PDB entry 4BRW | X-ray diffraction, 2.79 A resolution | chains A and B

== Chain A ==
Protein: ATP-dependent RNA helicase DHH1
From: Saccharomyces cerevisiae
Notes: EC 3.6.4.13
UniProt: P39517 (DHH1_YEAST); residue numbers follow UniProt; this construct covers 46-422
Amino-acid sequence (377 residues; numbered 46 to 422; the number before each row is that of its first residue):
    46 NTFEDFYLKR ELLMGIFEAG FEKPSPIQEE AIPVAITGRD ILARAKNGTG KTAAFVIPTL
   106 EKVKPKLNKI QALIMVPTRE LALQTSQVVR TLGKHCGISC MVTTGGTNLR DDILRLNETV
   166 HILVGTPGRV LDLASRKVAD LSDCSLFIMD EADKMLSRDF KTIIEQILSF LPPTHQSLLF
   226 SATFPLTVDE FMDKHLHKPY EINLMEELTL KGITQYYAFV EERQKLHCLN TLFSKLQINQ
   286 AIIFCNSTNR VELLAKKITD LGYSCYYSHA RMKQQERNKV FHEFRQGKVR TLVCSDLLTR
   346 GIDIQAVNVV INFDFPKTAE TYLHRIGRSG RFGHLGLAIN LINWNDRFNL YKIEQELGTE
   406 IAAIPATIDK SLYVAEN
Disordered / not traced: 422
Construct notes: engineered mutation Asp234 (Lys in P39517), Asp238 (Val in P39517)
Swiss-Prot annotation at these positions:
  - motif: Asn46 to Glu74 (Q motif), Asp195 to Asp198 (DEAD box)
  - binding site (ATP): Ala90 to Thr97
Reported in the primary citation:
  - mutagenesis - F393A/Y396A/E399A/Q400A: unchanged binding to DNA topoisomerase 2-associated protein PAT1 (chain B)
  - mutagenesis - S292D/N294D: abolished binding to DNA topoisomerase 2-associated protein PAT1 (chain B)

== Chain B ==
Protein: DNA topoisomerase 2-associated protein PAT1
From: Saccharomyces cerevisiae
Notes: EC 3.6.4.13; fragment: n-terminal domain residues 5-79
UniProt: P25644 (PAT1_YEAST); residue numbers follow UniProt; this construct covers 5-79
Amino-acid sequence (75 residues; numbered 5 to 79; the number before each row is that of its first residue):
     5 GLENSGNARD GPLDFEESYK GYGEHELEEN DYLNDETFGD NVQVGTDFDF GNPHSSGSSG
    65 NAIGGNGVGA TARSY
Disordered / not traced: 5-24, 55-79

== How chain A and chain B interact ==
Contacting residue pairs (46):
  Val265(A) - Phe52(B)  hydrophobic
  Glu267(A) - Leu37(B)
  Glu267(A) - Glu40(B)
  Glu267(A) - Thr41(B)  hydrogen bond
  Arg268(A) - Glu40(B)
  Arg268(A) - Val46(B)
  Gln269(A) - Phe52(B)
  Leu271(A) - Thr41(B)
  Leu271(A) - Phe42(B)  hydrophobic
  His272(A) - Gln47(B)
  His272(A) - Gly49(B)
  His272(A) - Asp51(B)  salt bridge
  His272(A) - Phe52(B)  hydrogen bond (side chain-backbone)
  Cys273(A) - Phe52(B)
  Cys273(A) - Phe54(B)  hydrophobic
  Asn275(A) - Val48(B)
  Asn275(A) - Gly49(B)  hydrogen bond (side chain-backbone)
  Thr276(A) - Gly49(B)
  Thr276(A) - Thr50(B)
  Thr276(A) - Asp51(B)
  Thr276(A) - Phe52(B)  hydrogen bond (side chain-backbone)
  Ser279(A) - Thr50(B)
  Lys280(A) - Phe54(B)
  Asn291(A) - Asn34(B)
  Ser292(A) - Asp35(B)  hydrogen bond
  Asn294(A) - Gly27(B)
  Asn294(A) - Glu28(B)
  Asn294(A) - His29(B)  hydrogen bond (side chain-backbone)
  Asn294(A) - Leu31(B)
  Asn294(A) - Asp35(B)  hydrogen bond
  Arg295(A) - Asn34(B)  hydrogen bond (side chain-backbone)
  Arg295(A) - Asp35(B)
  Arg295(A) - Asn38(B)  hydrogen bond
  Arg295(A) - Thr41(B)  hydrogen bond
  Glu297(A) - Tyr26(B)
  Glu297(A) - Gly27(B)
  Glu297(A) - His29(B)  salt bridge
  Leu298(A) - Tyr26(B)
  Leu298(A) - Phe42(B)  hydrophobic
  Leu299(A) - Phe42(B)
  Lys301(A) - Gly25(B)
  Lys302(A) - Phe42(B)
  Leu306(A) - Val48(B)  hydrophobic
  Tyr312(A) - Tyr26(B)
  Phe358(A) - Thr41(B)
  Asp359(A) - Asn34(B)
Also at the interface, not in a pair above, chain A (29 interface residues in all): Lys270, Leu277, Thr293, Ile409, Pro410
Also at the interface, not in a pair above, chain B (23 interface residues in all): Glu30, Glu32
The authors on this interface:
  - specific contacts: Arg295(A)-Phe42(B) (hydrophobic contact), Leu298(A)-Phe42(B) (hydrophobic contact), Phe358(A)-Phe42(B) (hydrophobic contact)
  - interface residues, chain A: Val265(A), Cys273(A), Leu277(A), Ser292(A), Asn294(A), Arg295(A), Ile409(A)
  - hot spots on chain A (mutagenesis) - R295D: abolished binding to DNA topoisomerase 2-associated protein PAT1 (chain B)
  - interface residues, chain B: Asn34(B), Asn38(B), Thr41(B)

== In short ==
Chain A and chain B form an interface of 29 and 23 residues respectively; the contacts include 10 hydrogen
bonds and 2 salt bridges. Among the polar pairs are His272(A)-Asp51(B), Glu297(A)-His29(B) and
Glu267(A)-Thr41(B). The authors report hydrophobic contacts between Arg295(A) and Phe42(B), Leu298(A) and
Phe42(B) and Phe358(A) and Phe42(B). The paper reports that S292D/N294D and R295D of chain A abolish binding
to DNA topoisomerase 2-associated protein PAT1 (chain B); interface residues Val265(A), Cys273(A) and Asn34(B)
among others.
Here chain A is ATP-dependent RNA helicase DHH1 and chain B is DNA topoisomerase 2-associated protein PAT1,
both from Saccharomyces cerevisiae. Entry 4BRW (Crystal structure of the yeast Dhh1-Pat1 complex) was
determined by X-ray diffraction together with 4BRU from the same study.
